Entry 6MU6 (X-ray diffraction, 2.55 A resolution); this record covers chains D and E of the 6 polymer chains in the assembly.

== Chain D ==
Name: 35O22 scFv heavy chain portion
Source organism: Homo sapiens
Notes: engineered mutation(s): E10T, L11T, K12T, A16S, I68N, K83T, F84S,; antibody fragment or engineered binder
Amino-acid sequence (134 residues; numbered 1 to 116 plus 18 insertion-coded residues; the number before each row is that of its first residue; a row labelled like 72A-72H holds insertion residues (72A, then the next letters in order)):
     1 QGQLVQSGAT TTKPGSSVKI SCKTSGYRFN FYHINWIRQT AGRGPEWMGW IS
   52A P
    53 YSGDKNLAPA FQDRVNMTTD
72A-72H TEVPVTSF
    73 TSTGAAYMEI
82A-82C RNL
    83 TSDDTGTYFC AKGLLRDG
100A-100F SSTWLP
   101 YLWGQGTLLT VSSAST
Disordered / not traced: 111-116
Disulfides: Cys22-Cys92
Covalently attached groups: N-acetylglucosamine (NAG) linked to Asn68

== Chain E ==
Name: 35O22 scFv light chain portion
Source organism: Homo sapiens
Notes: antibody fragment or engineered binder
Amino-acid sequence (114 residues; row label = number of the first residue in the row; note: 1 number in that range is skipped by the numbering (no residue carries it; nothing is unmodelled there); a row labelled like 27A-27C holds insertion residues (27A, then the next letters in order); numbering starts at 0):
     0 SQSVLTQSAS
    11 VSGSLGQSVT ISCTGPN
27A-27C SVC
    28 CSHKSISWYQ WPPGRAPTLI IYEDNERAPG ISPRFSGYKS YWSAYLTISD LRPEDETTYY
    88 CCSYTHNS
   95A G
    96 CVFGTGTKVS VLGQS
Disordered / not traced: 0-2, 105-110
Disulfides: Cys23-Cys88, Cys27C-Cys28, Cys89-Cys96

== Interface between chain D and chain E ==
Contacting residue pairs (33):
  Ile37(D) - Trp38(E)  hydrophobic
  Gln39(D) - Trp38(E)
  Gln39(D) - Pro40(E)
  Gln39(D) - Gly41(E)  hydrogen bond (side chain-backbone)
  Pro45(D) - Trp38(E)  hydrophobic
  Pro45(D) - Tyr87(E)
  Pro45(D) - Phe98(E)
  Trp47(D) - Gly95A(E)
  Trp47(D) - Cys96(E)
  Trp50(D) - Ser95(E)  hydrogen bond (side chain-backbone)
  Phe91(D) - Arg42(E)
  Leu96(D) - Tyr49(E)  hydrophobic
  Ser100A(D) - Glu50(E)
  Ser100A(D) - Tyr91(E)
  Ser100A(D) - His93(E)
  Ser100B(D) - Tyr49(E)
  Ser100B(D) - Glu50(E)  hydrogen bond
  Ser100B(D) - Tyr91(E)  hydrogen bond
  Trp100D(D) - Tyr91(E)  hydrophobic
  Trp100D(D) - Thr92(E)
  Trp100D(D) - His93(E)  hydrogen bond (side chain-backbone)
  Trp100D(D) - Ser95(E)  hydrogen bond (side chain-backbone)
  Trp100D(D) - Gly95A(E)
  Trp100D(D) - Cys96(E)
  Leu100E(D) - Tyr36(E)
  Leu100E(D) - Leu46(E)  hydrophobic
  Leu100E(D) - Tyr49(E)  hydrophobic
  Leu100E(D) - Tyr91(E)
  Pro100F(D) - Tyr36(E)  hydrogen bond (backbone-side chain)
  Tyr101(D) - Pro56(E)
  Trp103(D) - Tyr36(E)  hydrophobic
  Trp103(D) - Pro44(E)  hydrophobic
  Gly104(D) - Ala43(E)
Also at the interface, not in a pair above, chain D (18 interface residues in all): Asn58, Leu97, Gly100
Also at the interface, not in a pair above, chain E (22 interface residues in all): Ser34, Ala55, Asn94

== Summary ==
The interface between chain D and chain E involves 18 residues on one side and 22 on the other; the contacts
include 7 hydrogen bonds. Polar pairs include Gln39(D)-Gly41(E), Trp50(D)-Ser95(E) and Pro100F(D)-Tyr36(E).
Covalently linked N-acetylglucosamine: at Asn68(D).
Chain D is 35O22 scFv heavy chain portion and chain E is 35O22 scFv light chain portion, both from Homo
sapiens; the structure, Crystal Structure of HIV-1 BG505 SOSIP.664 Prefusion Env Trimer Bound to Small
Molecule HIV-1 Entry Inhibitor ..., was determined by X-ray diffraction, deposited together with 6MTJ, 6MTN,
6MU7, 6MU8, 6MUF and 6MUG.
